4U0D - chains D and E of the 9 polymer chains in the assembly; structure by X-ray diffraction, 3.00 A resolution.

[Chain D (and E)]
Name: Gag polyprotein
From: Human immunodeficiency virus type 1 group M subtype B
Notes: chain E of this document is another copy of the same molecule, construct and numbering; everything in this record applies to it too
Reference sequence: P12493 (GAG_HV1N5); residues 1-231 here correspond to UniProt positions 133-363 (UniProt number = residue number + 132)
Amino-acid sequence (231 residues; row label = number of the first residue in the row):
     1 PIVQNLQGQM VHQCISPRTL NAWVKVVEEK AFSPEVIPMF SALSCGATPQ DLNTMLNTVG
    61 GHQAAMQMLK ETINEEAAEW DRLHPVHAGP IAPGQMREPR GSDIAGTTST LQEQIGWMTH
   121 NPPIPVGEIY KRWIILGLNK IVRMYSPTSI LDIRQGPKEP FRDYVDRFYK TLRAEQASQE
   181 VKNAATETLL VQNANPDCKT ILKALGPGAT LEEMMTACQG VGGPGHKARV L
Disordered / not traced: 6-8, 178-183, 220-231 (chain E: 6-8, 85-96, 176-187, 220-231)
Sequence notes: engineered mutation C14 (Ala146 in P12493), C45 (Glu177 in P12493), A184 (Trp316 in P12493), A185 (Met317 in P12493)
Disulfides: C198-C218
Swiss-Prot annotation at these positions:
  - region: N57 to Q95 (Interaction with human PPIA/CYPA and NUP153), P85 to P93 (PPIA/CYPA-binding loop)
  - site: L231 (Cleavage)
  - modified residue: S16 (Phosphoserine)

[Chain D / chain E interface]
Cross-chain cystine bridges: C45(D)-C14(E)
Pairs across the interface (39):
  Q4(D) - V11(E)
  Q4(D) - H12(E)
  N5(D) - N5(E)
  R18(D) - R18(E)
  T19(D) - P17(E)
  E35(D) - N57(E)
  E35(D) - T58(E)
  E35(D) - G60(E)
  P38(D) - N57(E)
  M39(D) - T58(E)
  A42(D) - L20(E)  hydrophobic
  A42(D) - T54(E)
  C45(D) - C14(E)  disulfide
  R162(D) - M144(E)
  R162(D) - Y145(E)
  V165(D) - A64(E)  hydrophobic
  D166(D) - H62(E)
  D166(D) - Q63(E)  hydrogen bond (side chain-backbone)
  D166(D) - A64(E)  hydrogen bond (side chain-backbone)
  Y169(D) - Q63(E)
  Y169(D) - Q67(E)
  K170(D) - Q63(E)
  R173(D) - N57(E)  hydrogen bond (side chain-backbone)
  R173(D) - V59(E)  hydrogen bond (side chain-backbone)
  R173(D) - G60(E)
  R173(D) - Q63(E)
  T210(D) - E71(E)
  T210(D) - E75(E)
  L211(D) - A64(E)
  L211(D) - Q67(E)
  L211(D) - E71(E)  hydrogen bond (backbone-side chain)
  E212(D) - M68(E)
  E212(D) - K140(E)  salt bridge
  E212(D) - R143(E)  salt bridge
  E212(D) - M144(E)
  M215(D) - M68(E)  hydrophobic
  M215(D) - M144(E)  hydrophobic
  T216(D) - M144(E)
  Q219(D) - M144(E)  hydrogen bond (side chain-backbone)
Also at the interface, not in a pair above, chain D (25 interface residues in all): K30, L43, G46, E187
Also at the interface, not in a pair above, chain E (27 interface residues in all): I15, V24, E28, A65

[Summary]
25 residues of chain D face 27 of chain E across their interface; the contacts include 1 disulfide bond, 6
hydrogen bonds and 2 salt bridges. Polar contacts include E212(D)-K140(E), E212(D)-R143(E) and D166(D)-Q63(E).
Both chains are Gag polyprotein (Human immunodeficiency virus type 1 group M subtype B). Entry 4U0D (Hexameric
HIV-1 CA in complex with Nup153 peptide, P212121 crystal form) was determined by X-ray diffraction (same
publication as 4U0A, 4U0B, 4U0C, 4U0E and 4U0F).
